Entry 6K7Y (electron microscopy, 3.60 A resolution); this record covers chains C and E of the 20 polymer chains in the assembly.

Chain C:
Protein: Calcium uniporter protein, mitochondrial
Source organism: Homo sapiens
UniProtKB: Q8NE86 (MCU_HUMAN); residues 73-348 here = UniProt positions 73-348
Amino-acid sequence (276 residues; numbered 73 to 348; the number before each row is that of its first residue):
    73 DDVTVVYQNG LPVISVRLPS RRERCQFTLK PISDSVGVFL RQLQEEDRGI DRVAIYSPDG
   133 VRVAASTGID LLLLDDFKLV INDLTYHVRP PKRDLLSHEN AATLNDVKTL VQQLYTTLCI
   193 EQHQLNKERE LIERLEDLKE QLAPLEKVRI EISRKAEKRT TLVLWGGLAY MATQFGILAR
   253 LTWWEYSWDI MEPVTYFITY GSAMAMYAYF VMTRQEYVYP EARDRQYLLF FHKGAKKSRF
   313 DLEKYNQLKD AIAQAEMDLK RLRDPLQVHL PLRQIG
Bound ions: Ca2+: Glu264 (shared with 1 residue of chain A; 1 residue of chain B; 1 residue of chain D)
Small-molecule neighbours:
  - PLX ((9R,11S)-9-({[(1S)-1-hydroxyhexadecyl]oxy}methyl)-2,2-dimethyl-5,7,10-trioxa-2lambda~5~-aza-6lambda~5~-phosphaoctacosane-6,6,11-triol), molecule 1: Arg231, Leu234, Val235, Leu236, Gly238, Gly239, Tyr242, Met243, Ser274, Ala277, Met278, Tyr281, Tyr289, Val290, Tyr291, Ala294, Gln298, Phe302
  - PLX, molecule 2: Tyr242, Phe269, Ile270, Gly273, Ser274
  - PLX, molecule 3: Ala275, Tyr279, Phe282, Glu288
Curated features (UniProtKB/Swiss-Prot):
  - region: Thr285 to Val290 (Juxtamembrane helix)
  - motif: Trp260 to Tyr268 (Selectivity filter)
  - binding site (Ca(2+)): Glu264
  - modified residue: Ser92 (Phosphoserine), Cys97 (S-glutathionyl cysteine), Lys332 (N6-acetyllysine)
  - mutagenesis: Ser92 (S92A: Decreased MCU current; when associated with A-57; S92A: Impairs calcium uptake, but has no effect on oligomerization and interaction with MICU1 and MICU2), Cys97 (C97A: Abolished glutathionylation in response to reactive oxygen species), Asp123 (D123R: No effect on calcium uptake in presence of high concentrations of calcium. Abolished dimerization of MCU), Lys180 (K180A: No effect on calcium uptake, oligomerization and interaction with MICU1 and MICU2), Cys191 (C191A: Does not affect glutathionylation in response to reactive oxygen species), Leu240 (L240W: Abolished calcium uptake), Ala241 (A241W: Abolished interaction with EMRE/SMDT1 and calcium uptake), Gly248 (G248W: Abolished calcium uptake), Glu257 (E257A: According to a report, inhibits calcium uptake. According to a subsequent report, does not affect greatly calcium uptake; E257S: Does not affect greatly calcium uptake), Ser259 (S259A: Does not inhibit calcium uptake. Strongly reduced sensitivity to ruthenium red inhibition; S259R: Prevents entrance of calcium into the pore), Trp260 (W260A/F/Y: Abolished mitochondrial calcium uptake), Asp261 to Glu264 (Dominant negative (DN) mutant; inhibits calcium uptake. Inhibits calcium channel activity ...), 14 further mutagenesis entries in UniProt
From the paper describing this entry:
  - binding site for cardiolipin: Arg297

Chain E:
Protein: Essential MCU regulator, mitochondrial
Source organism: Homo sapiens
UniProtKB: Q9H4I9 (EMRE_HUMAN); numbering as in UniProt (aligned over 48-101)
Amino-acid sequence (54 residues; each row starts with the number of its first residue):
    48 VIVTRSGAIL PKPVKMSFGL LRVFSIVIPF LYVGTLISKN FAALLEEHDI FVPE
Curated features (UniProtKB/Swiss-Prot):
  - motif: Gly81 to Ser85 (GXXXX[G/A/S])
  - mutagenesis: Pro58 (P58W: Abolished interaction with MCU), Lys59 (K59W: Abolished interaction with MCU), Pro60 (P60A/W: Abolished interaction with MCU), Leu67 to Val70 (Does not affect interaction with MCU), Gly81 (G81W: Abolishes calcium uptake into mitochondria), Leu83 (L83W: Promotes association with MCU, protecting SMDT1/EMRE from degradation by AFG3L2 and SP7), Ser85 (S85W: Abolishes calcium uptake into mitochondria. Promotes association with MCU, protecting SMDT1/EMRE from degradation by AFG3L2 and SP7)

Interface between chain C and chain E:
Residue-residue contacts (22):
  Ala280(C) - Val70(E)  hydrophobic
  Met284(C) - Met63(E)
  Met284(C) - Gly66(E)
  Met284(C) - Val70(E)  hydrophobic
  Asp296(C) - Val48(E)  hydrogen bond (side chain-backbone)
  Arg297(C) - Pro60(E)
  Arg297(C) - Val61(E)
  Tyr299(C) - Ile49(E)  hydrophobic
  Leu300(C) - Leu57(E)  hydrophobic
  Leu300(C) - Pro60(E)
  Leu301(C) - Lys59(E)
  Leu301(C) - Pro60(E)
  His304(C) - Leu57(E)  hydrogen bond (side chain-backbone)
  His304(C) - Pro58(E)
  His304(C) - Lys59(E)
  Asn318(C) - Ala55(E)
  Asn318(C) - Ile56(E)  hydrogen bond (side chain-backbone)
  Lys321(C) - Ser53(E)
  Lys321(C) - Gly54(E)
  Asp322(C) - Ser53(E)  hydrogen bond
  Ala325(C) - Ser53(E)
  Met329(C) - Arg52(E)
Other interface residues (no listed pair), chain C (18 interface residues in all): Met276, Val283, Phe303, Leu314, Tyr317
Other interface residues (no listed pair), chain E (18 interface residues in all): Lys62, Leu67, Val74

In short:
The chain C/chain E interface involves 18 residues from each chain, with 4 hydrogen bonds. Polar pairs include
Asp296(C)-Val48(E), His304(C)-Leu57(E) and Asn318(C)-Ile56(E). Ligands of chain C: 3 copies of compound PLX.
The paper reports a binding site for cardiolipin at Arg297(C).
Chain C is Calcium uniporter protein, mitochondrial and chain E is Essential MCU regulator, mitochondrial,
both from Homo sapiens; the structure, Intact human mitochondrial calcium uniporter complex with MICU1/MICU2
subunits, was determined by electron microscopy together with 6K7X from the same study.
